4YCX - chains A and T of the 4 polymer chains in the assembly; structure by X-ray diffraction, 2.10 A resolution.

# Chain A
Protein: DNA-directed DNA/RNA polymerase mu
From: Homo sapiens
Notes: EC 2.7.7.7; engineered mutation(s): deletion of P398-P410, with insertion of a singly glycine residue (labelled G410)
UniProt: Q9NP87 (DPOLM_HUMAN); residue numbers follow UniProt; this construct covers 134-397, 410-494
Amino-acid sequence (354 residues; each row starts with the number of its first residue; note: 12 numbers in that range are skipped by the numbering (no residue carries them; nothing is unmodelled there)):
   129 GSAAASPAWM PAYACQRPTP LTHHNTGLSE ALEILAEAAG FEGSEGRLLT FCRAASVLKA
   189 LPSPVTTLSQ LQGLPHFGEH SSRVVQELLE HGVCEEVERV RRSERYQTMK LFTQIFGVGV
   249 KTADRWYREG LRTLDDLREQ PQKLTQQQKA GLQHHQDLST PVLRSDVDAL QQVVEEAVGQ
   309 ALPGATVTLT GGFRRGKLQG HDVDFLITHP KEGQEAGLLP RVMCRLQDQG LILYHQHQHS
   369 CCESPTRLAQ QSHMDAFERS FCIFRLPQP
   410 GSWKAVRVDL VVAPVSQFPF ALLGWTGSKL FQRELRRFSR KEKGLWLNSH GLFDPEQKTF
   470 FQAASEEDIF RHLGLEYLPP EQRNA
Not modelled in the structure: 129-136, 369-383
Sequence notes: expression tag (129-133); conflict Gly-410 (Pro in Q9NP87)
Bound ions: Mg2+: Asp-330, Asp-332, Asp-418
Reported in the primary citation:
  - Mg2+ coordination: Asp-330, Asp-332, Asp-418
  - catalytic residues: Asp-330, Asp-332, Asp-418

# Chain T
Molecule: 10-nt DNA strand
Sequence (10 nucleotides; numbered 1 to 10; the number before each row is that of its first residue):
     1 CGGCAATACG

# Chain A / chain T interface
Pairs across the interface (22):
  Gly-174(A) / DC4(T)  base contact
  Leu-177(A) / DC4(T)  phosphate contact
  Leu-177(A) / DA5(T)  phosphate contact
  His-365(A) / DG10(T)  sugar contact
  Gln-366(A) / DC9(T)  hydrogen bond to the base
  Gln-366(A) / DG10(T)  sugar contact
  His-367(A) / DC9(T)  sugar contact
  His-367(A) / DG10(T)  hydrogen bond to the phosphate
  Ser-368(A) / DC9(T)  phosphate contact
  Ala-384(A) / DA8(T)  phosphate contact
  Arg-387(A) / DA8(T)  base contact
  Lys-438(A) / DA5(T)  base contact
  Arg-442(A) / DA5(T)  salt bridge to the phosphate
  Arg-445(A) / DA5(T)  hydrogen bond to the base
  Arg-445(A) / DA6(T)  hydrogen bond to the sugar
  Arg-446(A) / DA5(T)  sugar contact
  Arg-449(A) / DA6(T)  salt bridge to the phosphate
  Lys-450(A) / DG3(T)  hydrogen bond to the phosphate
  Lys-450(A) / DC4(T)  salt bridge to the phosphate
  Leu-456(A) / DA6(T)  sugar contact
  Asn-457(A) / DA6(T)  phosphate contact
  Asn-457(A) / DT7(T)  hydrogen bond to the phosphate
Interface residues without a listed pair, chain A (17 interface residues in all): Arg-181

# In short
The interface between chain A and chain T involves 17 residues on one side and 8 on the other, with 6 hydrogen
bonds and 3 salt bridges. Polar pairs include Gln-366(A)/DC9(T), Arg-445(A)/DA5(T) and Arg-445(A)/DA6(T). From
the paper: catalytic residues Asp-330(A), Asp-332(A) and Asp-418(A); Mg2+ coordination by Asp-330(A),
Asp-332(A) and Asp-418(A).
Chain A is DNA-directed DNA/RNA polymerase mu (Homo sapiens) and chain T is a 10-nt DNA strand; the structure,
Binary complex of human DNA Polymerase Mu with 2-nt gapped DNA substrate, was determined by X-ray diffraction,
deposited together with 4YD1 and 4YD2.
